8UKR - chains T and A of the 13 polymer chains in the assembly; structure by X-ray diffraction, 3.78 A resolution.

[Chain T]
Molecule: tsDNA with Fapy-dG lesion
Organism: synthetic construct
Sequence (29 nucleotides; row label = number of the first residue in the row):
     1 CCTTCTCTCTCTCGCTGAXCCTCTCGATG
Disordered / not traced: 1-4, 29
Modified / non-standard residues: WVQ (N-[(5E)-2-amino-5-(formylimino)-6-oxo-5,6-dihydropyrimidin-4-yl]-2-deoxy-5-O-phosphono-beta-D-erythro-pentofuranosylamine) at position 19

[Chain A]
Molecule: DNA-directed RNA polymerase II subunit RPB1
Organism: Saccharomyces cerevisiae S288C
Notes: EC 2.7.7.6
UniProt: P04050 (RPB1_YEAST); numbering as in UniProt (aligned over 1-1733)
Sequence (1733 residues; numbered 1 to 1733; the number before each row is that of its first residue):
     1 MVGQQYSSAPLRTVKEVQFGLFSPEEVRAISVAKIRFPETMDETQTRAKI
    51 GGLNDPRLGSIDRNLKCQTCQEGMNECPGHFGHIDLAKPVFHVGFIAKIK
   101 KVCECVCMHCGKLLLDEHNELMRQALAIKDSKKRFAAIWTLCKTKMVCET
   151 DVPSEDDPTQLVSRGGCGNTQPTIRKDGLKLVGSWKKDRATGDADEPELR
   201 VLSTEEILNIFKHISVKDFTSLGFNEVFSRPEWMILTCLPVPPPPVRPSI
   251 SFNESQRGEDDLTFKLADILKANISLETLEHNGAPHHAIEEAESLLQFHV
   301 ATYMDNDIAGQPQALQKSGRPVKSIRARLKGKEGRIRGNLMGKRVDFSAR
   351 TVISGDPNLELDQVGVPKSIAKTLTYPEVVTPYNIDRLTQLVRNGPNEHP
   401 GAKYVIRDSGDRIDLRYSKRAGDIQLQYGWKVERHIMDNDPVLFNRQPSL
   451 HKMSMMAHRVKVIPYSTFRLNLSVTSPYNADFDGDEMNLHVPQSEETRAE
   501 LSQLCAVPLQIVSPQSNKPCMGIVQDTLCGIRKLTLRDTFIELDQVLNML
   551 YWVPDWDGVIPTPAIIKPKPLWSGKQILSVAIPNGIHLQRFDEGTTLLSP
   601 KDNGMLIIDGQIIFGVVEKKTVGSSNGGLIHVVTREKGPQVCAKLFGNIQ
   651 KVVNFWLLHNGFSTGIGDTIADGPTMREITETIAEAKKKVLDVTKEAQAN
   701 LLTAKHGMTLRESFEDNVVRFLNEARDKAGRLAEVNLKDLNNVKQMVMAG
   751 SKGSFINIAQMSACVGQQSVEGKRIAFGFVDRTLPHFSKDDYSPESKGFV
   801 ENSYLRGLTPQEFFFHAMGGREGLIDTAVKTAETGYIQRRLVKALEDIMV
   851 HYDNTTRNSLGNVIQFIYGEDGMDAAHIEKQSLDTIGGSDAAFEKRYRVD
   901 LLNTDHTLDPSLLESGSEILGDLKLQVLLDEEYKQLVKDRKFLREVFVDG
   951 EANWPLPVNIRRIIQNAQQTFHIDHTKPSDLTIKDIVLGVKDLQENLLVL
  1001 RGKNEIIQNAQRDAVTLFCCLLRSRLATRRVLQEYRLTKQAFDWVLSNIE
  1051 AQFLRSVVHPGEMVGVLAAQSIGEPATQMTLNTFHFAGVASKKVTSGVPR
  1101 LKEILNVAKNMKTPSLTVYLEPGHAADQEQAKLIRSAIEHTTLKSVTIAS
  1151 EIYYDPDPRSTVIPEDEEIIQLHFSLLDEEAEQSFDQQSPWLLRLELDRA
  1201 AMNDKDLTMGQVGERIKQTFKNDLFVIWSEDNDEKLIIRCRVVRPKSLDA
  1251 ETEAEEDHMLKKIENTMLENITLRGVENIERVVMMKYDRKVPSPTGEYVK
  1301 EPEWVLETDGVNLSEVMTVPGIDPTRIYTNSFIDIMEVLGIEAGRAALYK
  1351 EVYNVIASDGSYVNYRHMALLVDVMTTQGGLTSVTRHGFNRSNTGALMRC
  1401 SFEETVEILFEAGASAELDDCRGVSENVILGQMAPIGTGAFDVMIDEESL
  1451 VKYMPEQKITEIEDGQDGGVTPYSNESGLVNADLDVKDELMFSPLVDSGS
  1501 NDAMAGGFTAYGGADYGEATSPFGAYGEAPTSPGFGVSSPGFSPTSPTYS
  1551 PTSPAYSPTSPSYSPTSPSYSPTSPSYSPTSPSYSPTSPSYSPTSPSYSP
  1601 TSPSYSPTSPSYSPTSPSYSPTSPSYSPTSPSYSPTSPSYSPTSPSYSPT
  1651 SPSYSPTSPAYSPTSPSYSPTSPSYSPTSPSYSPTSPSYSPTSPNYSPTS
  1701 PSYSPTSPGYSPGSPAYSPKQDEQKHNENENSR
Disordered / not traced: 1-2, 154-160, 187-198, 250-256, 1082-1091, 1177-1187, 1244-1256, 1447-1733
Metal / ion sites: Zn2+ site 1: Cys-67, Cys-70, Cys-77, His-80; Zn2+ site 2: Cys-107, Cys-110, Cys-148, Cys-167; Mg2+: Asp-481, Asp-483, Asp-485
Residues lining bound ligands: ATP (adenosine-5'-triphosphate): Arg-446, Asn-479, Asp-481, Lys-752

[Chain T / chain A interface]
Residue-residue contacts - 24 pairs, chain T then chain A:
  DT16(T) / Arg-1386(A)  hydrogen bond to the base
  DT16(T) / Glu-1404(A)  sugar contact
  DG17(T) / Lys-330(A)  salt bridge to the phosphate
  DG17(T) / Arg-1386(A)  sugar contact
  DG17(T) / Glu-1403(A)  phosphate contact
  DG17(T) / Glu-1404(A)  phosphate contact
  DG17(T) / Glu-1407(A)  phosphate contact
  DA18(T) / Arg-337(A)  salt bridge to the phosphate
  DA18(T) / Tyr-836(A)  sugar contact
  DA18(T) / Arg-839(A)  salt bridge to the phosphate
  DA18(T) / Phe-1402(A)  phosphate contact
  DA18(T) / Glu-1403(A)  phosphate contact
  WVQ_19(T) / Lys-332(A)  salt bridge to the phosphate
  WVQ_19(T) / Arg-337(A)  salt bridge to the phosphate
  WVQ_19(T) / Ala-828(A)  base contact
  WVQ_19(T) / Thr-831(A)  base contact
  WVQ_19(T) / Ala-832(A)  sugar contact
  WVQ_19(T) / Gly-835(A)  sugar contact
  WVQ_19(T) / Tyr-836(A)  sugar contact
  DC20(T) / Lys-332(A)  salt bridge to the phosphate
  DC20(T) / Arg-337(A)  salt bridge to the phosphate
  DC21(T) / Gln-447(A)  sugar contact
  DT22(T) / Arg-344(A)  salt bridge to the phosphate
  DT22(T) / Arg-350(A)  hydrogen bond to the sugar
Other interface residues (no listed pair), chain A (18 interface residues in all): Glu-486

[In short]
7 residues of chain T face 18 of chain A across their interface, with 2 hydrogen bonds and 8 salt bridges.
Polar contacts include DT16(T)/Arg-1386(A), DT22(T)/Arg-350(A) and DG17(T)/Lys-330(A). Bound to chain A: ATP.
Cys-67(A), Cys-70(A), Cys-77(A) and His-80(A) coordinate Zn2+ site 1.
Chain T is tsDNA with Fapy-dG lesion (synthetic construct) and chain A is DNA-directed RNA polymerase II
subunit RPB1 (Saccharomyces cerevisiae S288C); the structure, RNA polymerase II elongation complex with
Fapy-dG lesion soaking with ATP before chemistry, was determined by X-ray diffraction, deposited together with
8UKQ, 8UKS, 8UKT and 8UKU.
